PDB entry 6LWL | X-ray diffraction, 2.55 A resolution | chains A and C of the 3 polymer chains in the assembly

[Chain A]
Molecule: Endonuclease 8-like 1
Organism: Homo sapiens
Notes: EC 3.2.2.-, 4.2.99.18
UniProt: Q96FI4 (NEIL1_HUMAN); residue numbers follow UniProt; this construct covers 1-295
Sequence (295 residues; numbered 1 to 295; the number before each row is that of its first residue):
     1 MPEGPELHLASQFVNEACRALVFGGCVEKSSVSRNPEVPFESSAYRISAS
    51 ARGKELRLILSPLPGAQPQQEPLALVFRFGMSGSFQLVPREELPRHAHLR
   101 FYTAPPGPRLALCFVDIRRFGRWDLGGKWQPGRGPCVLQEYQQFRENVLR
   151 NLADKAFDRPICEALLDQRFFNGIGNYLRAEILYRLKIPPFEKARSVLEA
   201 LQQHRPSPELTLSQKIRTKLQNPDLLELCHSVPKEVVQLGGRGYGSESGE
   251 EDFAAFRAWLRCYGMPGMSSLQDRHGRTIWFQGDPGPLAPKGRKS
Disordered / not traced: 1, 203-221, 291-295
Sequence notes: variant Arg242 (Lys in Q96FI4)
UniProt features mapped onto this chain:
  - active site: Pro2 (Schiff-base intermediate with DNA), Glu3 (Proton donor), Lys54 (Proton donor)
  - binding site (DNA): Asn176
  - natural variant: Ala44 (A44D: Found in a patient with childhood-onset nephrotic syndrome, focal segmental glomerulosclerosis and end-stage renal disease; uncertain significance), Ala156 (A156T: Found in a patient with childhood-onset steroid-resistant nephrotic syndrome; uncertain significance), Glu181 (E181K: Found in a patient with nephrotic syndrome also carrying mutation P-159 in MYO1E), Arg242 (K242R: In RNA edited version; this construct carries the variant)
  - mutagenesis: Pro2 (P2T: Loss of glycosylase and AP lyase activity; Loss of glycosylase activity), Glu3 (E3Q: Loss of glycosylase and AP lyase activity), Lys54 (K54L: Loss of glycosylase activity), Arg277 (R277A: Strongly reduced glycosylase activity. Has little effect on AP lyase activity)
From the paper describing this entry:
  - conformationally variable residues (loop rearrangement): Arg242, Tyr244
  - catalytic residues: Pro2 (citing earlier work)
  - mutagenesis - P2G: decreased catalytic activity (citing earlier work)
  - mutagenesis - R242A, R242H: decreased catalytic activity
  - mutagenesis - R242A/Y244R, R242H/Y244R: increased catalytic activity on DHU
  - mutagenesis - R242A/Y244R, R242H/Y244R: increased catalytic activity on Tg
  - binding site for the 13-nt DNA strand: Tyr244

[Chain C]
Molecule: 13-nt DNA strand
Sequence (13 nucleotides; each row starts with the number of its first residue):
     1 TAGACCTGGACGG

[How chain A and chain C interact]
Contacting residue pairs (14):
  Arg34(A) - DC6(C)  salt bridge to the phosphate
  Arg95(A) - DG8(C)  salt bridge to the phosphate
  His96(A) - DT7(C)  hydrogen bond to the phosphate
  His96(A) - DG8(C)  salt bridge to the phosphate
  Ile117(A) - DT7(C)  sugar contact
  Ile117(A) - DG8(C)  sugar contact
  Arg118(A) - DC6(C)  hydrogen bond to the base
  Arg118(A) - DT7(C)  base contact
  Arg119(A) - DC6(C)  hydrogen bond to the phosphate
  Arg119(A) - DT7(C)  salt bridge to the phosphate
  Phe120(A) - DC5(C)  base contact
  Phe120(A) - DC6(C)  base contact
  Arg274(A) - DT1(C)  base contact
  His275(A) - DT1(C)  base contact

[In short]
The interface between chain A and chain C involves 9 residues on one side and 5 on the other, with 3 hydrogen
bonds and 4 salt bridges. Among the polar pairs are Arg118(A)-DC6(C), His96(A)-DT7(C) and Arg119(A)-DC6(C).
From the paper: the catalytic residue Pro2(A); P2G, R242A and R242H of chain A reduce catalytic activity; 5
substitutions were tested in all.
Chain A is Endonuclease 8-like 1 (Homo sapiens) and chain C is a 13-nt DNA strand; the structure, Crystal
structure of human NEIL1(R242) bound to duplex DNA containing 2'-fluoro-2'-deoxy-5,6-dihydrouridine, was
determined by X-ray diffraction, deposited together with 6LWA, 6LWB, 6LWC, 6LWD, 6LWF, 6LWG and 10 further
entries.
